Entry 6TQN (electron microscopy, 3.80 A resolution); this record covers chains X and R of the 14 polymer chains in the assembly.

[Chain X]
Protein: DNA-directed RNA polymerase subunit beta
From: Escherichia coli
Notes: EC 2.7.7.6
Reference sequence: P0A8V4 (RPOB_ECO57); numbering as in UniProt (aligned over 1-1342)
Sequence (1342 residues; row label = number of the first residue in the row):
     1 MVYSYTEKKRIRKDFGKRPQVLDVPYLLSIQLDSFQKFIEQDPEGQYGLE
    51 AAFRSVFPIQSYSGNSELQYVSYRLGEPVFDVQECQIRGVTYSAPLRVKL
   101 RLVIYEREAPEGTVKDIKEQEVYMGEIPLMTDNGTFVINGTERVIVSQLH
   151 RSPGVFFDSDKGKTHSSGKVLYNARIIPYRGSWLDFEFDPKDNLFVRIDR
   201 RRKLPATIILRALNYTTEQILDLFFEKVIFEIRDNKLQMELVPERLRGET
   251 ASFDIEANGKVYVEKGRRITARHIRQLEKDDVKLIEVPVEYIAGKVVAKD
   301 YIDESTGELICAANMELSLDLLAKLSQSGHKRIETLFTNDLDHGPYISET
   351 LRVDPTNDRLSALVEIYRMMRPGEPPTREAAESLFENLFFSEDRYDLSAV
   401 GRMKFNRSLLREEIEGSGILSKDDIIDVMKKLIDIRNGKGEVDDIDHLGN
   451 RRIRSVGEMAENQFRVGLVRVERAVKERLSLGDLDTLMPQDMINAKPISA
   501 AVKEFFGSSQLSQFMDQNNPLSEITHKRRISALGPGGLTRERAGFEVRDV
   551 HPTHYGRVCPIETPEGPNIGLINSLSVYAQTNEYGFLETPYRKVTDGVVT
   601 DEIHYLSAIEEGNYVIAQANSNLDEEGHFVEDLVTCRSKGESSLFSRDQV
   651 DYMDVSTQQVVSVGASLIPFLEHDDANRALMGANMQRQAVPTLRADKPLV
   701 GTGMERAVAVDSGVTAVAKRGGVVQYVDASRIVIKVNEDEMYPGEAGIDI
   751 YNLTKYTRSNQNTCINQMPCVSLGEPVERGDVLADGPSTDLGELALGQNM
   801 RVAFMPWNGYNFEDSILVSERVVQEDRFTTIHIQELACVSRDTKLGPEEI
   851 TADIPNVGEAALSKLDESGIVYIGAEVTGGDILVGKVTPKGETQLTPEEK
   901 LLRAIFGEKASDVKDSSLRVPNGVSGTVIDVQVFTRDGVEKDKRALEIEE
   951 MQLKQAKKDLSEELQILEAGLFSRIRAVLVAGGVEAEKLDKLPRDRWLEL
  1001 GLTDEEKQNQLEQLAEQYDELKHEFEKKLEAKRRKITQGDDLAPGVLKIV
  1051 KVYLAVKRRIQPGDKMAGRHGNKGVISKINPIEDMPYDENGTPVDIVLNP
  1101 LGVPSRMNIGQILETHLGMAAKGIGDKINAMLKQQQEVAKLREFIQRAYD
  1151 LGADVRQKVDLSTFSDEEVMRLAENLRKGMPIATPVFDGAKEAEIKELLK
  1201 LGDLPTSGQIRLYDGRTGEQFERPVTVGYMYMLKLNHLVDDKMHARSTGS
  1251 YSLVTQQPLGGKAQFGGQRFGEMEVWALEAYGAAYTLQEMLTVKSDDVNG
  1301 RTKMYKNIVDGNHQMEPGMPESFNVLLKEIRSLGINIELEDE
Swiss-Prot annotation at these positions:
  - modified residue (N6-acetyllysine): Lys1022, Lys1200

[Chain R]
Molecule: rrnGnut
Sequence (85 nucleotides; numbered 1 to 85; the number before each row is that of its first residue):
     1 GCCGCGCCGCUGAGAAAAAGCGAAGCGGCACUGCUCUUUAACAAUUUAUC
    51 AGACAAUCUGUGUGGGUGUAGACCUGGCGUGUGGC
Not modelled in the structure: 1-29, 53-55, 67-74
Metal / ion sites: Mg2+: C85 (shared with 3 residues of chain Y)

[How chain X and chain R interact]
Contacting residue pairs (17):
  Gln510(X) with G81(R), hydrogen bond to the phosphate
  Gln513(X) with G81(R), sugar contact; U82(R), sugar contact
  Arg540(X) with G81(R), salt bridge to the phosphate; U82(R), salt bridge to the phosphate
  Glu565(X) with G84(R), phosphate contact
  Asn568(X) with G83(R), phosphate contact
  Met685(X) with C85(R), phosphate contact
  Gln688(X) with G83(R), phosphate contact; G84(R), sugar contact
  Lys1065(X) with C85(R), salt bridge to the phosphate
  Lys1073(X) with C85(R), phosphate contact
  His1237(X) with G84(R), sugar contact
  Ser1252(X) with G77(R), hydrogen bond to the phosphate
  Leu1253(X) with G76(R), sugar contact
  Leu1259(X) with G76(R), phosphate contact
  Gln1264(X) with G76(R), phosphate contact
Interface residues without a listed pair, chain X (20 interface residues in all): Phe514, Arg529, Leu533, Pro564, Asn684, Lys890
Interface residues without a listed pair, chain R (9 interface residues in all): G66, U80

[In short]
20 residues of chain X face 9 of chain R across their interface; the contacts include 2 hydrogen bonds and 3
salt bridges. Polar pairs include Gln510(X)-G81(R), Ser1252(X)-G77(R) and Arg540(X)-G81(R).
Here chain X is DNA-directed RNA polymerase subunit beta (Escherichia coli) and chain R is rrnGnut. Entry 6TQN
(rrn anti-termination complex without S4) was determined by electron microscopy, deposited together with 6TQO.
